Entry 8SEB (electron microscopy, 3.24 A resolution); this record covers chains A and C of the 3 polymer chains in the assembly.

# Chain A
Name: Ubiquitin-like modifier-activating enzyme 7
Organism: Homo sapiens
UniProtKB: P41226 (UBA7_HUMAN); residue numbers follow UniProt; this construct covers 1-1012
Sequence (1012 residues; row label = number of the first residue in the row):
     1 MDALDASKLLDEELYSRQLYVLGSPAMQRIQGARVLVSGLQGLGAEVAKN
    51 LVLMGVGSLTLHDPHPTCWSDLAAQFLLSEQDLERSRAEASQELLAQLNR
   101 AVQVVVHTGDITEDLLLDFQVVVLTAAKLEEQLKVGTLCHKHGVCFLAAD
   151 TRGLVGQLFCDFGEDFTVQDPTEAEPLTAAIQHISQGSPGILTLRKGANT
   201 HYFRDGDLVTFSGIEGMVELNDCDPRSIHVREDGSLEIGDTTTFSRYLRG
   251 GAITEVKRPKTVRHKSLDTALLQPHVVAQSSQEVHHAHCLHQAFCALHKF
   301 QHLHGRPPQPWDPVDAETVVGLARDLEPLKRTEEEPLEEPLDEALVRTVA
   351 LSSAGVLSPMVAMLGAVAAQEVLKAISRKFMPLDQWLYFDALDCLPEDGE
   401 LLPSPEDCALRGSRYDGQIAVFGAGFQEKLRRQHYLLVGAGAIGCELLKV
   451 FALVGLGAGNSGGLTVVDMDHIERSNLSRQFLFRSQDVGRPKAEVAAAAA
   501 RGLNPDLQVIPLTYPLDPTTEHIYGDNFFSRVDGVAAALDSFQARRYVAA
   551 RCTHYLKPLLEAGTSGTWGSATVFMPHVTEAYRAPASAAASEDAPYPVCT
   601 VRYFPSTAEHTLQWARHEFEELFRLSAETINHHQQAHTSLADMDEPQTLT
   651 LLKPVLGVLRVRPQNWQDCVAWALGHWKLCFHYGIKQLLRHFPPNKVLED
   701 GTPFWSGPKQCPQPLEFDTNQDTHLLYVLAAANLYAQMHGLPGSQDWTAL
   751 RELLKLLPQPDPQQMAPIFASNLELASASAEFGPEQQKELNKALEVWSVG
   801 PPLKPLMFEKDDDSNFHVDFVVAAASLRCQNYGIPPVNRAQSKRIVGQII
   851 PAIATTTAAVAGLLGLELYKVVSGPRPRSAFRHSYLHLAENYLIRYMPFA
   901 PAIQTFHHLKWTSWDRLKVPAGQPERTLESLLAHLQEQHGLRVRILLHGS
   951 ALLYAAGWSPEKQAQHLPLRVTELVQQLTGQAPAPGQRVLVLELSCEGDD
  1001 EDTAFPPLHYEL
Unresolved in the structure: 1-23
Small-molecule neighbours: adenosine monophosphate (AMP): Val438, Gly439, Ala440, Gly441, Ala442, Val467, Asp468, Met469, Asp470, Lys492, Pro515, Leu516, Ala538, Leu539, Asp540, Ala544
Swiss-Prot annotation at these positions:
  - active site: Cys599 (Glycyl thioester intermediate)
  - modified residue: Ser266 (Phosphoserine)
  - natural variant: Glu397 to Leu1012 (deletion: Found in a small consanguineous family with learning disability; uncertain significance)
From the paper describing this entry:
  - catalytic residues: Cys599 (citing earlier work)
  - catalytic residues: Arg479 (by similarity / conservation)
  - mutagenesis - D468R: decreased catalytic activity on ISG15
  - specificity-determining residues: Ile894, Tyr896, Phe899 (by similarity / conservation)
  - mutagenesis - R602D, H691D, D999R/E1001K: decreased catalytic activity with Ubiquitin/ISG15-conjugating enzyme E2 L6 (chain C)
  - specificity-determining residues: Ser995, Asp999 (proposed by the authors, not directly observed)
  - mutagenesis - K492A: decreased catalytic activity with Ubiquitin-like protein ISG15

# Chain C
Name: Ubiquitin/ISG15-conjugating enzyme E2 L6
Organism: Homo sapiens
Notes: EC 2.3.2.23
UniProtKB: O14933 (UB2L6_HUMAN); residue numbers follow UniProt; this construct covers 2-153
Sequence (152 residues; row label = number of the first residue in the row):
     2 MASMRVVKELEDLQKKPPPYLRNLSSDDANVLVWHALLLPDQPPYHLKAF
    52 NLRISFPPEYPFKPPMIKFTTKIYHPNVDENGQICLPIISSENWKPSTKT
   102 SQVLEALNVLVNRPNIREPKRMDLADLLTQNPELFRKNAEEFTLRFGVDR
   152 PS
Differences from the reference sequence: engineered mutation Ser98 (Cys in O14933), Ser102 (Cys in O14933), Lys121 (Leu in O14933)
Swiss-Prot annotation at these positions:
  - active site: Cys86 (Glycyl thioester intermediate)
From the paper describing this entry:
  - catalytic residues: Cys86 (citing earlier work)
  - mutagenesis - K9E, E119K/D127R: decreased catalytic activity with Ubiquitin-like modifier-activating enzyme 7 (chain A)
  - specificity-determining residues: Met5, Lys9 (proposed by the authors, not directly observed)
  - mutagenesis - R6D/K9E/E12K: abolished catalytic activity with Ubiquitin-like modifier-activating enzyme 7 (chain A)

# Interface between chain A and chain C
Pairs across the interface (48; chain A residue first):
  Ala586(A) with Phe63(C), hydrophobic
  Ala590(A) with Glu60(C); Phe63(C); Lys64(C)
  Ala594(A) with Lys64(C)
  Pro597(A) with Ser92(C); Glu93(C)
  Cys599(A) with Cys86(C), disulfide; Glu119(C); Lys121(C)
  Thr600(A) with Glu93(C), hydrogen bond
  Arg602(A) with Glu119(C), salt bridge; Pro120(C), hydrogen bond (side chain-backbone)
  Met643(A) with Glu81(C)
  Asp644(A) with Glu81(C); Arg122(C)
  Gln687(A) with Met123(C)
  Glu699(A) with Ile117(C); Arg118(C), hydrogen bond (backbone-side chain)
  Asp700(A) with Asn116(C), hydrogen bond; Arg118(C), salt bridge
  Arg944(A) with Glu12(C), salt bridge
  Ile945(A) with Val8(C), hydrophobic; Lys9(C); Glu12(C)
  Leu947(A) with Val8(C), hydrophobic
  Gly949(A) with Ser4(C), hydrogen bond (backbone-side chain)
  Ser950(A) with Ala30(C); Asn31(C); Val32(C), hydrogen bond (backbone-backbone); Leu33(C)
  Ala951(A) with Asp29(C); Ala30(C)
  Leu952(A) with Val8(C), hydrophobic; Asp29(C), hydrogen bond (backbone-backbone)
  Trp958(A) with Asp29(C)
  Lys962(A) with Asp29(C)
  Glu993(A) with Met2(C); Met5(C)
  Leu994(A) with Met5(C)
  Ser995(A) with Met5(C); Lys9(C), hydrogen bond
  Asp999(A) with Lys9(C), salt bridge
  Asp1000(A) with Lys9(C), hydrogen bond (backbone-side chain)
  Glu1001(A) with Arg6(C), hydrogen bond (backbone-side chain); Lys100(C), salt bridge
  Asp1002(A) with Arg6(C), hydrogen bond (backbone-side chain)
  Thr1003(A) with Arg6(C), hydrogen bond (backbone-side chain)
Also at the interface, not in a pair above, chain A (38 interface residues in all): Ser587, Ser591, Asp593, Tyr596, Tyr603, His691, Leu698, Leu978, Ala1004
Also at the interface, not in a pair above, chain C (31 interface residues in all): Ser91, Asp127, Thr130
Cross-chain cystine bridges: Cys599(A)-Cys86(C)

# In short
38 residues of chain A and 31 residues of chain C are in contact; the contacts include 1 disulfide bond, 12
hydrogen bonds and 5 salt bridges. Polar contacts include Arg602(A)-Glu119(C), Asp700(A)-Arg118(C) and
Arg944(A)-Glu12(C). The paper reports catalytic residues Cys599(A), Arg479(A) and Cys86(C); R602D, H691D and
D999R/E1001K of chain A reduce catalytic activity with Ubiquitin/ISG15-conjugating enzyme E2 L6 (chain C); 8
substitutions were tested in all.
Chain A is Ubiquitin-like modifier-activating enzyme 7 and chain C is Ubiquitin/ISG15-conjugating enzyme E2
L6, both from Homo sapiens; the structure, Cryo-EM structure of a single loaded human UBA7-UBE2L6-ISG15
adenylate complex, was determined by electron microscopy (same publication as 8SE9, 8SEA and 8SV8).
